PDB entry 3WBZ | X-ray diffraction, 2.39 A resolution | chains C and D of the 4 polymer chains in the assembly

# Chain C (and D)
Name: Likely histidyl tRNA-specific guanylyltransferase
Organism: Candida albicans
Notes: EC 2.7.7.79; chain D of this document is another copy of the same molecule, construct and numbering; everything in this record applies to it too
UniProt: Q5AFK5 (Q5AFK5_CANAL); residues 1-268 here = UniProt positions 1-268
Chain sequence (271 residues; row label = number of the first residue in the row; numbers below 1 keep their minus sign (Gly-2 is residue -2)):
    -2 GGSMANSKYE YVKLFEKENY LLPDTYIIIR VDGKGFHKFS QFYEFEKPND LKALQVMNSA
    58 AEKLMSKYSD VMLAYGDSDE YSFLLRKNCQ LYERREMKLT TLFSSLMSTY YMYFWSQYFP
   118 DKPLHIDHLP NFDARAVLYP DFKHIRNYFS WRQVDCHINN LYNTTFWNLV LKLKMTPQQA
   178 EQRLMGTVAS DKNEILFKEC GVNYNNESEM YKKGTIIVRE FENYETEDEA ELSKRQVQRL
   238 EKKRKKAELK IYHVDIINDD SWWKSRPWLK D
Unresolved in the structure: -2 to 3 (chain D: -2 to 2)
Construct notes: expression tag (-2 to 0)
Bound ions: Mg2+ site 1: Asp29, Asp76 (together with ATP); Mg2+ site 2: Asp29, Gly30, Asp76 (together with ATP)
Residues lining bound ligands:
  - ATP (adenosine-5'-triphosphate), molecule 1: Glu7, Lys10, Glu13, Arg92, Lys95
  - ATP, molecule 2: Arg27, Asp130, Arg132, Trp148, Arg149, Asp152
  - ATP, molecule 3: Asp29, Gly30, Lys31, Gly32, Phe33, His34, Ser37, Phe42, Glu43, Lys44, Pro45, Asn46, Asp47, Ala50, Leu51, Ser75, Asp76
From the paper describing this entry:
  - binding site for ATP: Lys44, Asp47
  - mutagenesis - H154A, N190A, F194A, K209A, K209Q: decreased catalytic activity
  - mutagenesis - F194Y: unchanged catalytic activity
  - mutagenesis - N200D, K209E: abolished catalytic activity

# Interface between chain C and chain D
Pairs across the interface (110):
  Tyr6(C) with Asn144(D); Ser147(D); Trp148(D); Ile254(D)
  Glu7(C) with Trp148(D)
  Tyr8(C) with His141(D), hydrogen bond; Asn144(D), hydrogen bond
  Val9(C) with Tyr136(D), hydrogen bond (backbone-side chain); His141(D); Asn144(D); Tyr145(D); Trp148(D), hydrophobic
  Lys10(C) with Arg27(D); Arg132(D); Trp148(D)
  Phe12(C) with Val134(D); Leu135(D); Tyr136(D), hydrophobic; Pro137(D); His141(D)
  Glu13(C) with Arg27(D), salt bridge; Arg132(D), salt bridge; Val134(D)
  Arg27(C) with Lys10(D); Glu13(D), salt bridge
  Lys31(C) with Tyr65(D); Tyr89(D), hydrogen bond; Leu99(D)
  Lys60(C) with Ile123(D); Asp124(D), salt bridge
  Lys64(C) with Lys31(D)
  Tyr65(C) with Lys31(D), hydrogen bond
  Tyr89(C) with Lys31(D)
  Met94(C) with Ala131(D); Arg132(D)
  Lys95(C) with Asp130(D), salt bridge; Arg132(D)
  Thr97(C) with Thr98(D)
  Thr98(C) with Thr97(D); Thr98(D); Ser101(D), hydrogen bond (backbone-side chain); Phe129(D); Asp130(D); Ala131(D), hydrogen bond (side chain-backbone)
  Leu99(C) with Lys31(D)
  Ser101(C) with Thr98(D), hydrogen bond (side chain-backbone); Ser101(D), hydrogen bond
  Ser102(C) with Ser105(D), hydrogen bond; Asn128(D), hydrogen bond; Phe129(D), hydrogen bond (side chain-backbone)
  Leu103(C) with Asn128(D)
  Ser105(C) with Ser102(D), hydrogen bond; Thr106(D)
  Thr106(C) with Ser105(D); Met109(D); Leu126(D); Pro127(D); Asn128(D), hydrogen bond
  Tyr107(C) with Ile123(D); Leu126(D), hydrophobic
  Met109(C) with Thr106(D); Met109(D), hydrophobic
  Tyr110(C) with Met109(D); Leu121(D); Ile123(D), hydrophobic
  Phe111(C) with Ile123(D), hydrophobic
  Leu121(C) with Tyr110(D)
  Ile123(C) with Lys60(D); Tyr107(D); Tyr110(D), hydrophobic; Phe111(D), hydrophobic
  Asp124(C) with Lys60(D), salt bridge
  Leu126(C) with Thr106(D); Tyr107(D), hydrophobic; Tyr110(D), hydrophobic
  Pro127(C) with Thr106(D)
  Asn128(C) with Ser102(D), hydrogen bond; Leu103(D); Thr106(D), hydrogen bond
  Phe129(C) with Thr98(D); Ser102(D), hydrogen bond (backbone-side chain)
  Asp130(C) with Lys95(D), salt bridge; Thr98(D)
  Ala131(C) with Met94(D); Thr98(D), hydrogen bond (backbone-side chain)
  Arg132(C) with Lys10(D); Glu13(D), salt bridge; Met94(D); Lys95(D)
  Val134(C) with Phe12(D); Glu13(D)
  Leu135(C) with Phe12(D)
  Tyr136(C) with Val9(D), hydrogen bond (side chain-backbone); Phe12(D), hydrophobic
  Pro137(C) with Phe12(D)
  His141(C) with Tyr8(D), hydrogen bond; Val9(D); Phe12(D)
  Asn144(C) with Tyr6(D); Tyr8(D), hydrogen bond
  Tyr145(C) with Val9(D)
  Ser147(C) with Tyr6(D)
  Trp148(C) with Asn3(D); Tyr6(D), hydrophobic; Glu7(D); Val9(D), hydrophobic; Lys10(D)
  Val151(C) with Asn3(D)
  Ile155(C) with Asn3(D)
  Ile254(C) with Tyr6(D)
Other interface residues (no listed pair), chain C (52 interface residues in all): Glu15, Arg92, Lys140
Other interface residues (no listed pair), chain D (51 interface residues in all): Glu15, Arg92, Lys140, Val151

# Summary
52 residues of chain C face 51 of chain D across their interface; the contacts include 21 hydrogen bonds and 8
salt bridges. Polar pairs include Glu13(C)-Arg27(D), Glu13(C)-Arg132(D) and Lys60(C)-Asp124(D). The paper
reports a binding site for ATP at Lys44(C) and Asp47(C); H154A, N190A and F194A of chain C, among others,
reduce catalytic activity; 8 substitutions were tested in all.
Both chains are Likely histidyl tRNA-specific guanylyltransferase (Candida albicans). Entry 3WBZ (Crystal
structure of C. albicans tRNA(His) guanylyltransferase (Thg1) with ATP) was determined by X-ray diffraction
(same publication as 3WC1 and 3WC2).
